1COH - chains C and D of the 4 polymer chains in the assembly; structure by X-ray diffraction, 2.90 A resolution.

[Chain C]
Molecule: Hemoglobin (ferrous carbonmonoxy) (alpha chain)
Source organism: Homo sapiens
UniProtKB: P69905 (HBA_HUMAN); residue numbers follow UniProt; this construct covers 1-141
Amino-acid sequence (141 residues; row label = number of the first residue in the row):
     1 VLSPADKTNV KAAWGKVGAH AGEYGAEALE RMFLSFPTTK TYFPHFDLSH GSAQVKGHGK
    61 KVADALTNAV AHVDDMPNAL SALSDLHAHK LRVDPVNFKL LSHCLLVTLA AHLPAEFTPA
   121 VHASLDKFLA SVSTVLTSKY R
Bound ions: heme Fe: His-87 (together with carbon monoxide)
Ligand contacts:
  - carbon monoxide (CMO): Leu-29, Phe-43, His-58, Val-62, His-87
  - heme (HEM): Met-32, Thr-39, Tyr-42, Phe-43, His-45, Phe-46, His-58, Lys-61, Val-62, Ala-65, Leu-66, Leu-83, Leu-86, His-87, Leu-91, Val-93, Asn-97, Phe-98, Leu-101, Val-132, Leu-136
Swiss-Prot annotation at these positions:
  - site: Lys-61 (Not glycated)
  - natural variant: Asp-6 (A6D: In J-Toronto; this construct carries the variant), Ala-13 (A13D: In J-Paris 1/J-Aljezur), Glu-27 (A27E: In Shenyang; this construct carries the variant), Lys-61 (K61N: In Zambia; deletion: In Clinic), Asp-64 (A64D: In Pontoise; this construct carries the variant), Asp-75 (D75A: In Lille; D75G: In Chapel Hill; D75N: In G-Pest), Ala-111 (A111D: In Petah Tikva)

[Chain D]
Molecule: Hemoglobin (cobaltous deoxy) (beta chain)
Source organism: Homo sapiens
UniProtKB: P68871 (HBB_HUMAN); residues 1-146 here = UniProt positions 1-146
Amino-acid sequence (146 residues; row label = number of the first residue in the row):
     1 VHLTPEEKSA VTALWGKVNV DEVGGEALGR LLVVYPWTQR FFESFGDLST PDAVMGNPKV
    61 KAHGKKVLGA FSDGLAHLDN LKGTFATLSE LHCDKLHVDP ENFRLLGNVL VCVLAHHFGK
   121 EFTPPVQAAY QKVVAGVANA LAHKYH
Bound ions: protoporphyrin IX containing co Co near His-92 (its only coordinating residue here)
Ligand contacts: protoporphyrin IX containing co (COH): Leu-31, Thr-38, Phe-41, Phe-42, Phe-45, His-63, Lys-66, Val-67, Ala-70, Phe-71, Phe-85, Leu-88, Leu-91, His-92, Leu-96, Val-98, Asn-102, Phe-103, Leu-106, Val-137, Leu-141
Swiss-Prot annotation at these positions:
  - natural variant: Leu-3 (H3L: In Graz; this construct carries the variant), Glu-7 (E7A: In G-Makassar; E7K: In Hb C; E7Q: In Machida; E7V: In SKCA), Lys-8 (E8K: In G-Siriraj; this construct carries the variant), Val-11 (A11V: In Iraq-Halabja; this construct carries the variant), Gly-16 (W16G: In Randwick; this construct carries the variant), Val-23 (E23V: In D-Granada; this construct carries the variant), Gly-24 (V24G: In Miyashiro; this construct carries the variant), Gly-25 (G25D: In Moscva; G25R: In Riverdale-Bronx; G25V: In Savannah), Leu-32 (L32P: In Yokohama), Val-33 (L33V: In Muscat; this construct carries the variant), Arg-40 (Q40R: In Tianshui; this construct carries the variant), Phe-42 (F42Y: In Mequon; deletion: In Bruxelles), 11 further natural variant entries in UniProt

[Chain C / chain D interface]
Contacting residue pairs (34; chain C residue first):
  Arg-31(C) with Phe-122(D), hydrogen bond (side chain-backbone); Thr-123(D); Pro-124(D); Gln-127(D), hydrogen bond
  Leu-34(C) with Pro-124(D), hydrophobic; Pro-125(D); Ala-128(D)
  Ser-35(C) with Gln-127(D); Ala-128(D); Gln-131(D)
  Phe-36(C) with Gln-131(D)
  His-103(C) with Asn-108(D), hydrogen bond (side chain-backbone); Gln-131(D)
  Val-107(C) with Val-111(D), hydrophobic; Ala-115(D); Gln-127(D)
  Ala-110(C) with Cys-112(D); Ala-115(D); His-116(D)
  Ala-111(C) with Ala-115(D); Gly-119(D)
  Pro-114(C) with His-116(D), hydrogen bond (backbone-side chain)
  Phe-117(C) with Arg-30(D), hydrogen bond (backbone-side chain); His-116(D), hydrogen bond (backbone-side chain)
  Thr-118(C) with Arg-30(D)
  Pro-119(C) with Arg-30(D); Val-33(D); Met-55(D), hydrophobic
  His-122(C) with Arg-30(D), hydrogen bond; Val-34(D); Cys-112(D)
  Ala-123(C) with Val-34(D)
  Asp-126(C) with Val-34(D); Tyr-35(D)
Other interface residues (no listed pair), chain C (21 interface residues in all): Glu-27, Glu-30, Cys-104, Leu-106, Leu-113, Ala-120
Other interface residues (no listed pair), chain D (20 interface residues in all): Pro-51, Lys-120

[In short]
The interface between chain C and chain D involves 21 residues on one side and 20 on the other; the contacts
include 7 hydrogen bonds. Polar contacts include Arg-31(C)/Phe-122(D), Arg-31(C)/Gln-127(D) and
His-103(C)/Asn-108(D). Chain C binds heme and carbon monoxide.
Here chain C is Hemoglobin (ferrous carbonmonoxy) (alpha chain) and chain D is Hemoglobin (cobaltous deoxy)
(beta chain), both from Homo sapiens. Entry 1COH (Structure of haemoglobin in the deoxy quaternary state with
ligand bound at the alpha haems) was determined by X-ray diffraction.
